PDB entry 9FXR | X-ray diffraction, 2.30 A resolution | chains B and D of the 4 polymer chains in the assembly

Chain B (and D):
Protein: Trans-O-hydroxybenzylidenepyruvate hydratase-aldolase
Source organism: Pseudomonas fluorescens
Notes: EC 4.1.2.45; chain D of this document is another copy of the same molecule, construct and numbering; everything in this record applies to it too
UniProtKB: C3KFM9 (C3KFM9_PSEFL); numbering as in UniProt (aligned over 1-334)
Amino-acid sequence (346 residues; numbered -11 to 334; the number before each row is that of its first residue; numbers below 1 keep their minus sign (Met-11 is residue -11)):
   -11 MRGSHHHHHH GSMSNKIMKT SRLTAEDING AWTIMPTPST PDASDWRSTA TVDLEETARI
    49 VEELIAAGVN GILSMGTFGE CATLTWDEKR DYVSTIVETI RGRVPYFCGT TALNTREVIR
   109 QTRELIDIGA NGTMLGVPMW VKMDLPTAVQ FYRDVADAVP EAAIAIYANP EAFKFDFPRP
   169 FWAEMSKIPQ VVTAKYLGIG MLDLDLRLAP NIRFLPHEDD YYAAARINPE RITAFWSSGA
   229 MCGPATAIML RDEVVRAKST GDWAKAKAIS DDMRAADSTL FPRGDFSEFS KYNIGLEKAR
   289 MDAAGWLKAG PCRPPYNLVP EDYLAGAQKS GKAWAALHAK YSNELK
Not modelled in the structure: -11 to 8, 334
Modified residues: Lys183 ((2S)-2-amino-6-[(1-hydroxy-1-oxo-propan-2-ylidene)amino]hexanoic acid; KPI)
Sequence notes: initiating methionine (-11); expression tag (-10 to 0)
Residues lining bound ligands: pyruvic acid (PYR): Thr65, Phe66, Tyr155, Asn157, Lys183, Leu185, Phe274, Phe277, Asn281, Glu285

Interface between chain B and chain D:
Pairs across the interface (87; chain B residue first):
  Trp34(B) - Arg104(D)
  Trp34(B) - Ile107(D)  hydrophobic
  Trp34(B) - Arg111(D)
  Trp34(B) - Asp142(D)
  Trp34(B) - Ala146(D)  hydrophobic
  Ser36(B) - Arg104(D)  hydrogen bond (backbone-side chain)
  Thr39(B) - Arg104(D)
  Thr65(B) - Trp128(D)  hydrogen bond
  Thr65(B) - Val129(D)
  Cys69(B) - Trp128(D)  hydrophobic
  Ala70(B) - Leu101(D)
  Ala70(B) - Asn102(D)  hydrogen bond (backbone-side chain)
  Ala70(B) - Trp128(D)  hydrophobic
  Thr71(B) - Asn102(D)
  Thr71(B) - Arg104(D)  hydrogen bond (backbone-side chain)
  Leu72(B) - Arg104(D)
  Thr73(B) - Arg104(D)
  Glu76(B) - Arg104(D)  salt bridge
  Thr99(B) - Trp128(D)
  Leu101(B) - Ala70(D)
  Leu101(B) - Leu101(D)  hydrophobic
  Asn102(B) - Ala70(D)  hydrogen bond (side chain-backbone)
  Asn102(B) - Thr71(D)
  Asn102(B) - Pro302(D)
  Thr103(B) - Pro302(D)
  Thr103(B) - Pro303(D)
  Arg104(B) - Trp34(D)
  Arg104(B) - Ser36(D)  hydrogen bond (side chain-backbone)
  Arg104(B) - Thr39(D)
  Arg104(B) - Thr71(D)  hydrogen bond (side chain-backbone)
  Arg104(B) - Leu72(D)
  Arg104(B) - Thr73(D)
  Arg104(B) - Glu76(D)  salt bridge
  Ile107(B) - Trp34(D)  hydrophobic
  Arg111(B) - Trp34(D)
  Pro126(B) - Tyr304(D)  hydrogen bond (backbone-side chain)
  Met127(B) - Met127(D)  hydrophobic
  Met127(B) - Trp128(D)  hydrophobic
  Met127(B) - Tyr304(D)
  Trp128(B) - Thr65(D)  hydrogen bond
  Trp128(B) - Cys69(D)  hydrophobic
  Trp128(B) - Ala70(D)  hydrophobic
  Trp128(B) - Thr99(D)
  Trp128(B) - Met127(D)  hydrophobic
  Trp128(B) - Ala160(D)
  Trp128(B) - Phe161(D)  hydrophobic
  Trp128(B) - Tyr304(D)
  Val129(B) - Thr65(D)
  Val129(B) - Ser278(D)
  Val129(B) - Lys279(D)
  Val129(B) - Tyr304(D)  hydrogen bond (backbone-side chain)
  Lys130(B) - Lys279(D)
  Met131(B) - Pro303(D)  hydrophobic
  Met131(B) - Tyr304(D)  hydrophobic
  Asp132(B) - Tyr280(D)  hydrogen bond
  Pro134(B) - Leu306(D)
  Thr135(B) - Pro303(D)
  Thr135(B) - Leu306(D)
  Gln138(B) - Pro303(D)
  Gln138(B) - Asn305(D)  hydrogen bond
  Gln138(B) - Leu306(D)
  Asp142(B) - Trp34(D)
  Ala146(B) - Trp34(D)  hydrophobic
  Glu159(B) - Lys162(D)  hydrogen bond (backbone-side chain)
  Ala160(B) - Trp128(D)
  Ala160(B) - Lys162(D)  hydrogen bond (backbone-side chain)
  Phe161(B) - Trp128(D)  hydrophobic
  Lys162(B) - Glu159(D)  hydrogen bond (side chain-backbone)
  Lys162(B) - Ala160(D)  hydrogen bond (side chain-backbone)
  Lys162(B) - Lys162(D)
  Ser278(B) - Val129(D)
  Lys279(B) - Val129(D)
  Lys279(B) - Lys130(D)
  Tyr280(B) - Asp132(D)  hydrogen bond
  Pro302(B) - Asn102(D)
  Pro302(B) - Thr103(D)
  Pro303(B) - Thr103(D)
  Pro303(B) - Met131(D)  hydrophobic
  Pro303(B) - Thr135(D)
  Tyr304(B) - Pro126(D)  hydrogen bond (side chain-backbone)
  Tyr304(B) - Met127(D)
  Tyr304(B) - Trp128(D)
  Tyr304(B) - Val129(D)  hydrogen bond (side chain-backbone)
  Asn305(B) - Gln138(D)  hydrogen bond
  Leu306(B) - Pro134(D)
  Leu306(B) - Thr135(D)
  Leu306(B) - Gln138(D)
Other interface residues (no listed pair), chain B (50 interface residues in all): Asp33, Thr37, Gly64, Ala100, Phe139, Asp145, Tyr155, Ile282, Arg301
Other interface residues (no listed pair), chain D (49 interface residues in all): Thr37, Gly64, Ala100, Phe139, Asp145, Tyr155, Ile282, Arg301

Overview:
50 residues of chain B face 49 of chain D across their interface, with 20 hydrogen bonds and 2 salt bridges.
Polar pairs include Glu76(B)-Arg104(D), Ser36(B)-Arg104(D) and Thr65(B)-Trp128(D). Chain B binds pyruvic acid.
Chain B and chain D are both Trans-O-hydroxybenzylidenepyruvate hydratase-aldolase (Pseudomonas fluorescens);
the structure, Crystal structure of trans-o-hydroxybenzylidenepyruvate hydratase-aldolase from Pseudomonas
fluorescens N3 bound to pyruvate, was determined by X-ray diffraction together with 9FTK and 9FRT from the
same study.
